9G3Z - chains E and e of the 34 polymer chains in the assembly; structure by electron microscopy, 4.30 A resolution (low resolution: residue-level contacts below are approximate; hydrogen-bond / salt-bridge calls are withheld).

[Chain E]
Molecule: Gamma-tubulin complex component
From: Sus scrofa
UniProtKB: A0A8D1IGH3 (A0A8D1IGH3_PIG); residues 1-905 here = UniProt positions 1-905
Amino-acid sequence (905 residues; each row starts with the number of its first residue):
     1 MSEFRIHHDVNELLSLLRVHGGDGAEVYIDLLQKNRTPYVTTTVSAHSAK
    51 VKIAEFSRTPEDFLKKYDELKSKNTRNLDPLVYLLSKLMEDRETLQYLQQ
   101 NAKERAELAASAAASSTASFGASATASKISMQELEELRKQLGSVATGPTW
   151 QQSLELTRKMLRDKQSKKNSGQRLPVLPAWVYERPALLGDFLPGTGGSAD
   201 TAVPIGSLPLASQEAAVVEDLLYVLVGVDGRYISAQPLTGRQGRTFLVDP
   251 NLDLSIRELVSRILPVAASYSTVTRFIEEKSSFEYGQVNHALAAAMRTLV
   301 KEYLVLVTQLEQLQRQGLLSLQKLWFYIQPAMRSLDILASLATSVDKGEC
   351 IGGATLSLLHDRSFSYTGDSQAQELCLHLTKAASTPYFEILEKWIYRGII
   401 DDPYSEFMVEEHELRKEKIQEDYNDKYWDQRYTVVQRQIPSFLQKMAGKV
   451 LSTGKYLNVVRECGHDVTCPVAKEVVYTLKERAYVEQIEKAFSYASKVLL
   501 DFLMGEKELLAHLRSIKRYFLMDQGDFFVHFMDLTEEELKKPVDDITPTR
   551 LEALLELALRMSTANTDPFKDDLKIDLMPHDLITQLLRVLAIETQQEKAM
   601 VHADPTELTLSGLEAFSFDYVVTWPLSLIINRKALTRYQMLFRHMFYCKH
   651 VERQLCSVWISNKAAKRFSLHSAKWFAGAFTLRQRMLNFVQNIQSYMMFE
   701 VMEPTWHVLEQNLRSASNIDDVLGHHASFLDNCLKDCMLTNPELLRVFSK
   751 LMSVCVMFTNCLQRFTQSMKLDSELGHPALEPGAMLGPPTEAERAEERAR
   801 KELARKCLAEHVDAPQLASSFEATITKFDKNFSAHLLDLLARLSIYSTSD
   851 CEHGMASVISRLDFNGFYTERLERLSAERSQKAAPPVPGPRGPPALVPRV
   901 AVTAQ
Not modelled in the structure: 1-148, 194-201, 594-604, 774-814, 878-905

[Chain e]
Molecule: Tubulin gamma chain
From: Sus scrofa
UniProtKB: A0A287BRH5 (A0A287BRH5_PIG); residue numbers follow UniProt; this construct covers 1-451
Amino-acid sequence (451 residues; each row starts with the number of its first residue):
     1 MPREIITLQLGQCGNQIGFEFWKQLCAEHGISPEGIVEEFATEGTDRKDV
    51 FFYQADDEHYIPRAVLLDLEPRVIHSILNSPYAKLYNPENIYLSEHGGGA
   101 GNNWASGFSQGEKIHEDIFDIIDREADGSDSLEGFVLCHSIAGGTGSGLG
   151 SYLLERLNDRYPKKLVQTYSVFPNQDEMSDVVVQPYNSLLTLKRLTQNAD
   201 CVVVLDNTALNRIATDRLHIQNPSFSQINQLVSTIMSASTTTLRYPGYMN
   251 NDLIGLIASLIPTPRLHFLMTGYTPLTTDQSVASVRKTTVLDVMRRLLQP
   301 KNVMVSTGRDRQTNHCYIAILNIIQGEVDPTQVHKSLQRIRERKLANFIP
   351 WGPASIQVALSRKSPYLPSAHRVSGLMMANHTSISSLFESSCQQYDKLRK
   401 REAFLEQFRKEDIFKENFDELDRSREVVQELIDEYHAATRPDYISWGTQE
   451 Q
Not modelled in the structure: 279-286, 441-451

[Interface between chain E and chain e]
Residue-residue contacts - 18 pairs, chain E then chain e:
  M522(E) - Y248(e)
  G525(E) - G247(e)
  H530(E) - M1(e)
  K666(E) - T196(e)
  K666(E) - Q197(e)
  R667(E) - Q197(e)
  F680(E) - P262(e)
  T681(E) - P262(e)
  Q684(E) - P262(e)
  S860(E) - R341(e)
  F864(E) - R341(e)
  N865(E) - A346(e)
  N865(E) - F348(e)
  N865(E) - A354(e)
  F867(E) - I349(e)
  F867(E) - G352(e)
  F867(E) - P353(e)
  F867(E) - A354(e)
Interface residues without a listed pair, chain E (18 interface residues in all): D523, D533, C656, W659, F668, R861
Interface residues without a listed pair, chain e (20 interface residues in all): N198, P246, I254, A258, K344, N347, P350

[Overview]
The interface between chain E and chain e involves 18 residues on one side and 20 on the other.
Chain E is Gamma-tubulin complex component and chain e is Tubulin gamma chain, both from Sus scrofa; the
structure, Structure of the Open gamma-Tubulin Ring Complex from Pig Brain, was determined by electron
microscopy, deposited together with 9G3X, 9G3Y and 9G40.
